2Q0S - chains C and F of the 8 polymer chains in the assembly; structure by X-ray diffraction, 1.50 A resolution.

== Chain C (and F) ==
Protein: Aryl esterase
Source organism: Mycobacterium smegmatis
Notes: EC 3.1.1.2; chain F of this document is another copy of the same molecule, construct and numbering; everything in this record applies to it too
UniProt: A0R5U7 (A0R5U7_MYCS2); residues 1-216 here = UniProt positions 1-216
Chain sequence (216 residues; each row starts with the number of its first residue):
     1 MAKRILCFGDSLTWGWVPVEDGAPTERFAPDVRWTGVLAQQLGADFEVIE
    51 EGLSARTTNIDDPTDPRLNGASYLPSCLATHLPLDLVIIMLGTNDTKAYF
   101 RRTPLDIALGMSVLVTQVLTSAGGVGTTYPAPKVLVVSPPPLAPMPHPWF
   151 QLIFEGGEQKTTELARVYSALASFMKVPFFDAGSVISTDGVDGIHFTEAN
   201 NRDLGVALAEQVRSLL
Unresolved in the structure: 1
Modified positions: S11 (o-[(hexylamino)carbonyl]-l-serine; N10)
Sequence notes: modified residue (11)

== Chain C / chain F interface ==
Contacting residue pairs - 78 pairs, chain C then chain F:
  R4(C) - R27(F)
  R4(C) - R33(F)
  S11(C) - V125(F)
  W14(C) - T80(F)  hydrogen bond (side chain-backbone)
  W14(C) - L82(F)  hydrogen bond (side chain-backbone)
  W14(C) - T127(F)
  W14(C) - Y129(F)  hydrophobic
  W16(C) - V125(F)
  W16(C) - G126(F)
  P24(C) - G126(F)
  P24(C) - T127(F)
  P24(C) - T128(F)
  T25(C) - G126(F)  hydrogen bond (backbone-backbone)
  T25(C) - T127(F)
  T25(C) - T128(F)  hydrogen bond (backbone-backbone)
  E26(C) - T128(F)
  E26(C) - Y129(F)
  R27(C) - R4(F)
  R27(C) - T80(F)
  R27(C) - H81(F)
  R27(C) - L82(F)  hydrogen bond (side chain-backbone)
  R27(C) - P83(F)
  R27(C) - Y129(F)  hydrogen bond (backbone-side chain)
  E50(C) - H81(F)
  E51(C) - E51(F)
  E51(C) - T80(F)
  E51(C) - H81(F)  salt bridge
  G52(C) - T80(F)
  L53(C) - S76(F)
  L53(C) - A79(F)  hydrophobic
  L53(C) - T80(F)
  S54(C) - V125(F)
  D65(C) - V125(F)
  R67(C) - P75(F)
  R67(C) - S76(F)  hydrogen bond (backbone-side chain)
  R67(C) - A79(F)
  R67(C) - G124(F)
  R67(C) - V125(F)
  Y73(C) - Y73(F)  hydrogen bond
  Y73(C) - S76(F)
  Y73(C) - C77(F)
  P75(C) - R67(F)
  S76(C) - L53(F)
  S76(C) - R67(F)  hydrogen bond (side chain-backbone)
  S76(C) - Y73(F)
  C77(C) - Y73(F)
  A79(C) - L53(F)  hydrophobic
  A79(C) - R67(F)
  T80(C) - W14(F)  hydrogen bond (backbone-side chain)
  T80(C) - R27(F)
  T80(C) - E51(F)
  T80(C) - G52(F)
  T80(C) - L53(F)
  H81(C) - R27(F)
  H81(C) - E50(F)
  H81(C) - E51(F)  salt bridge
  L82(C) - W14(F)  hydrogen bond (backbone-side chain)
  L82(C) - R27(F)  hydrogen bond (backbone-side chain)
  P83(C) - R27(F)
  G124(C) - R67(F)
  V125(C) - S11(F)
  V125(C) - W16(F)
  V125(C) - S54(F)
  V125(C) - A55(F)  hydrophobic
  V125(C) - D65(F)
  V125(C) - R67(F)
  G126(C) - W16(F)
  G126(C) - P24(F)
  G126(C) - T25(F)  hydrogen bond (backbone-backbone)
  T127(C) - W14(F)
  T127(C) - P24(F)
  T127(C) - T25(F)
  T128(C) - P24(F)
  T128(C) - T25(F)  hydrogen bond (backbone-backbone)
  T128(C) - E26(F)  hydrogen bond
  Y129(C) - W14(F)  hydrophobic
  Y129(C) - E26(F)
  Y129(C) - R27(F)  hydrogen bond (side chain-backbone)
Also at the interface, not in a pair above, chain C (35 interface residues in all): A23, R33, A55, R56, L68
Also at the interface, not in a pair above, chain F (35 interface residues in all): A23, R56, L68

== Summary ==
The chain C/chain F interface involves 35 residues from each chain, with 16 hydrogen bonds and 2 salt bridges.
Polar contacts include E51(C)-H81(F), W14(C)-T80(F) and W14(C)-L82(F).
Both chains are Aryl esterase (Mycobacterium smegmatis). Entry 2Q0S (Structure of the Inhibitor bound form of
M. Smegmatis Aryl Esterase) was determined by X-ray diffraction together with 2Q0Q from the same study.
